8TOF - chains T and a of the 18 polymer chains in the assembly; structure by electron microscopy, 2.80 A resolution.

== Chain T ==
Molecule: 215-nt DNA strand
Sequence (215 nucleotides; each row starts with the number of its first residue; numbers below 1 keep their minus sign (DT-102 is residue -102)):
  -102 TACGTATAAT GCCGTAAGAT CACGCGCGAT ATCAGAATCC CGGTGCCGAG GCCGCTCAAT
   -42 TGGTCGTAGA CAGCTCTAGC ACCGCTTAAA CGCACGTACG CGCTGTCCCC CGCGTTTTAA
    18 CCGCCAAGGG GATTACTCCC TAGTCTCCTG GCACGAGACA GAAAAAAACA ACGAAAACGG
    78 CCACCACCCA GACACACCAA ACACAAGACA GTGAT
Disordered / not traced: -102 to -87, 90-112

== Chain a ==
Name: Histone H3
Organism: Xenopus laevis
Reference sequence: A0A310TTQ1 (A0A310TTQ1_XENLA); residues 0-135 here correspond to UniProt positions 1-136 (UniProt number = residue number + 1)
Sequence (136 residues; numbered 0 to 135; the number before each row is that of its first residue; numbering starts at 0):
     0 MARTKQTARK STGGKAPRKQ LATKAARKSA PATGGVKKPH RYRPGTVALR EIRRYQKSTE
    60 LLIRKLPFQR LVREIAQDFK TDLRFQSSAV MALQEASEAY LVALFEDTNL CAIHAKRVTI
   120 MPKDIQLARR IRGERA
Disordered / not traced: 0-34
Modified residues: Lys36 (2-{[(2R)-2-amino-2-carboxyethyl]sulfanyl}-N,N,N-trimethylethanaminium; ML3)

== Interface between chain T and chain a ==
Residue-residue contacts (28):
  DA-67(T) - His39(a)  sugar contact
  DA-67(T) - Tyr41(a)  sugar contact
  DA-66(T) - Arg49(a)  hydrogen bond to the phosphate
  DT-65(T) - Arg49(a)  salt bridge to the phosphate
  DT-65(T) - Arg53(a)  salt bridge to the phosphate
  DC-64(T) - Lys56(a)  phosphate contact
  DG-1(T) - Lys115(a)  salt bridge to the phosphate
  DC8(T) - Pro43(a)  phosphate contact
  DC8(T) - Gly44(a)  hydrogen bond to the phosphate
  DG9(T) - Arg40(a)  hydrogen bond to the base
  DG9(T) - Tyr41(a)  sugar contact
  DG9(T) - Pro43(a)  sugar contact
  DG9(T) - Gly44(a)  hydrogen bond to the phosphate
  DG9(T) - Thr45(a)  hydrogen bond to the phosphate
  DG9(T) - Val46(a)  hydrogen bond to the phosphate
  DG9(T) - Ala47(a)  hydrogen bond to the phosphate
  DC10(T) - His39(a)  phosphate contact
  DC10(T) - Arg40(a)  hydrogen bond to the sugar
  DC10(T) - Tyr41(a)  hydrogen bond to the phosphate
  DC10(T) - Val46(a)  phosphate contact
  DA17(T) - Arg63(a)  phosphate contact
  DA17(T) - Leu65(a)  phosphate contact
  DA17(T) - Pro66(a)  phosphate contact
  DA17(T) - Arg69(a)  salt bridge to the phosphate
  DC18(T) - Arg63(a)  salt bridge to the phosphate
  DC18(T) - Lys64(a)  hydrogen bond to the phosphate
  DC18(T) - Leu65(a)  hydrogen bond to the phosphate
  DG26(T) - Arg83(a)  sugar contact
Also at the interface, not in a pair above, chain T (14 interface residues in all): DG-68, DC-2, DG27
Also at the interface, not in a pair above, chain a (19 interface residues in all): Arg42

== Summary ==
14 residues of chain T and 19 residues of chain a are in contact, with 11 hydrogen bonds and 5 salt bridges.
Polar contacts include DG9(T)-Arg40(a), DC10(T)-Arg40(a) and DA-66(T)-Arg49(a).
Chain T is a 215-nt DNA strand and chain a is Histone H3 (Xenopus laevis); the structure, Rpd3S bound to an
H3K36Cme3 modified nucleosome, was determined by electron microscopy.
